Entry 5VFF (X-ray diffraction, 1.41 A resolution); this record covers chain A.

Chain A:
Name: Synaptotagmin-1
From: Mus musculus
UniProtKB: P46096 (SYT1_MOUSE); residue numbers follow UniProt; this construct covers 271-421
Amino-acid sequence (151 residues; numbered 271 to 421; the number before each row is that of its first residue):
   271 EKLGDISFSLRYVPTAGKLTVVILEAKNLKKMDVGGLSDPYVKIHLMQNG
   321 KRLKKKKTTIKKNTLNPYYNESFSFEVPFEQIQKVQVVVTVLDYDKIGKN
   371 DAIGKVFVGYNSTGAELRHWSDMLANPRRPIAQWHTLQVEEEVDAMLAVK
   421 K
Disordered / not traced: 305-306
Differences from the reference sequence: engineered mutation Ser277 (Cys in P46096)
Ion coordination: lead (II) ion: Asp309, Asp363, Tyr364, Asp365
Swiss-Prot annotation at these positions:
  - binding site (Ca(2+)): Asp303, Asp309, Asp363, Asp365, Asp371
  - modified residue (Phosphoserine): Ser342, Ser344

Summary:
The lead (II) ion site is built by Asp309, Asp363, Tyr364 and Asp365. UniProt lists 5 Ca2+-binding residues.
Chain A is Synaptotagmin-1 (Mus musculus); the structure, Synaptotagmin 1 C2B domain, lead-bound (low
occupancy), was determined by X-ray diffraction, deposited together with 5VFE and 5VFG.
